Entry 2XHC (X-ray diffraction, 2.45 A resolution); this record covers chain A.

[Chain A]
Name: Transcription antitermination protein nusg
Organism: Thermotoga maritima
UniProtKB: P29397 (NUSG_THEMA); residues 1-352 here = UniProt positions 1-352
Sequence (352 residues; numbered 1 to 352; the number before each row is that of its first residue):
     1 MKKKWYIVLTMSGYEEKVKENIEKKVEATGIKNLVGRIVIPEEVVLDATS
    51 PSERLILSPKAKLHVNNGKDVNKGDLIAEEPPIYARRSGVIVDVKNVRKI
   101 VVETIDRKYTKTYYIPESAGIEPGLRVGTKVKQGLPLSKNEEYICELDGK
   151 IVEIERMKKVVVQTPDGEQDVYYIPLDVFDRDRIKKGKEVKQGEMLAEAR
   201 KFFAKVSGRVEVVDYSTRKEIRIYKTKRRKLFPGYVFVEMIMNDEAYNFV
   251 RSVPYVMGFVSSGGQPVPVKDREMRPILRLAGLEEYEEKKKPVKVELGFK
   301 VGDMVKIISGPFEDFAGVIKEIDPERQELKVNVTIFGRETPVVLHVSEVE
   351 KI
Not modelled in the structure: 1-2, 288-296
Reported in the primary citation:
  - contacts within the chain: Pro233-Arg338 (backbone contact), Arg275-Asp314 (salt bridge), Arg279-Glu313 (salt bridge)

[In short]
The paper reports contacts within the chain involving Pro233, Arg338 and Arg275 among others.
Chain A is Transcription antitermination protein nusg (Thermotoga maritima); the structure, Crystal Structure
of Thermotoga maritima N-utilization Substance G (NusG), was determined by X-ray diffraction, deposited
together with 2XHA.
